Entry 6VQX (electron microscopy, 3.15 A resolution); this record covers chains I and K of the 11 polymer chains in the assembly.

Chain I:
Name: CRISPR-associated protein Csy3
Organism: Pseudomonas aeruginosa
Reference sequence: A0A444M080 (A0A444M080_PSEAI); residues 20-360 here correspond to UniProt positions 2-342 (UniProt number = residue number - 18)
Sequence (360 residues; numbered 1 to 360; the number before each row is that of its first residue):
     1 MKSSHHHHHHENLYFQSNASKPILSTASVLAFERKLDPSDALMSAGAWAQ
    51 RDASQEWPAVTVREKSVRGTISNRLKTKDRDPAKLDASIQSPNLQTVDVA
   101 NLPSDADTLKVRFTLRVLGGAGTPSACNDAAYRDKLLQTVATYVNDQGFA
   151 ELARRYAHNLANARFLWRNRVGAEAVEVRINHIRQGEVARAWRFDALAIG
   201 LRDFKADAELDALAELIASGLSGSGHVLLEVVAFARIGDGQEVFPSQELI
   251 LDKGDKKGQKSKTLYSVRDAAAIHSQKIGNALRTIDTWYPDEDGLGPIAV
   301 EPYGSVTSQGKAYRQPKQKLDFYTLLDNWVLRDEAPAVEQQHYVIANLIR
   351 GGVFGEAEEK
Disordered / not traced: 1-23, 357-360
Differences from the reference sequence: expression tag (1-19)

Chain K:
Molecule: CrRNA
Organism: Pseudomonas aeruginosa
Sequence (60 nucleotides; numbered 1 to 60; the number before each row is that of its first residue):
     1 CUAAGAAAUUCACGGCGGGCUUGAUGUCCGCGUCUACCUGGUUCACUGCC
    51 GUAUAGGCAG

Interface between chain I and chain K:
Residue-residue contacts (46; chain I residue first):
  Val29(I) with G5(K), base contact
  Ala31(I) with G5(K), sugar contact
  Phe32(I) with G5(K), hydrogen bond to the sugar; A6(K), sugar contact
  Glu33(I) with G5(K), phosphate contact; A6(K), phosphate contact
  Arg34(I) with A6(K), hydrogen bond to the phosphate; A7(K), salt bridge to the phosphate
  Val67(I) with C13(K), sugar contact; G15(K), phosphate contact
  Arg68(I) with C13(K), hydrogen bond to the sugar; G14(K), hydrogen bond to the sugar; G15(K), hydrogen bond to the base; C16(K), sugar contact
  Gly69(I) with C13(K), base contact
  Leu94(I) with G15(K), base contact
  Gln95(I) with C13(K), hydrogen bond to the base
  Ser125(I) with G5(K), hydrogen bond to the sugar
  Ala126(I) with A4(K), base contact
  Trp167(I) with A8(K), base contact
  Arg168(I) with C11(K), salt bridge to the phosphate; A12(K), salt bridge to the phosphate
  Gln247(I) with U9(K), sugar contact; U10(K), hydrogen bond to the phosphate; C11(K), phosphate contact
  Glu248(I) with U9(K), base contact
  Leu249(I) with U9(K), sugar contact
  Ile250(I) with U9(K), base contact
  Lys253(I) with U9(K), hydrogen bond to the base
  His274(I) with U9(K), salt bridge to the phosphate
  Gln276(I) with A8(K), phosphate contact; U9(K), phosphate contact
  Lys277(I) with A8(K), hydrogen bond to the base; U10(K), salt bridge to the phosphate
  Asn280(I) with A8(K), hydrogen bond to the base
  Arg283(I) with A7(K), sugar contact; A8(K), salt bridge to the phosphate
  Glu301(I) with A8(K), phosphate contact
  Thr307(I) with A8(K), hydrogen bond to the base
  Ser308(I) with A8(K), base contact
  Arg350(I) with A6(K), hydrogen bond to the sugar; A7(K), sugar contact
  Gly351(I) with A6(K), sugar contact
  Gly352(I) with A6(K), hydrogen bond to the sugar
  Val353(I) with G5(K), base contact; A6(K), base contact
Also at the interface, not in a pair above, chain I (38 interface residues in all): Ser66, Pro92, Val97, Phe244, Ser246, Lys262, Val306

In short:
38 residues of chain I face 13 of chain K across their interface, with 14 hydrogen bonds and 6 salt bridges.
Among the polar pairs are Arg68(I)-G15(K), Gln95(I)-C13(K) and Lys253(I)-U9(K).
Here chain I is CRISPR-associated protein Csy3 and chain K is CrRNA, both from Pseudomonas aeruginosa. Entry
6VQX (Type I-F CRISPR-Csy complex with its inhibitor AcrF6) was determined by electron microscopy together
with 6VQV and 6VQW from the same study.
